PDB entry 3VT5 | X-ray diffraction, 2.11 A resolution | chains A and C

Chain A:
Molecule: Vitamin D3 receptor
Source organism: Rattus norvegicus
UniProt: P13053 (VDR_RAT); numbering as in UniProt; present here: 116-164, 212-423
Amino-acid sequence (271 residues; each row starts with the number of its first residue; note: 47 numbers in that range are skipped by the numbering (no residue carries them; nothing is unmodelled there)):
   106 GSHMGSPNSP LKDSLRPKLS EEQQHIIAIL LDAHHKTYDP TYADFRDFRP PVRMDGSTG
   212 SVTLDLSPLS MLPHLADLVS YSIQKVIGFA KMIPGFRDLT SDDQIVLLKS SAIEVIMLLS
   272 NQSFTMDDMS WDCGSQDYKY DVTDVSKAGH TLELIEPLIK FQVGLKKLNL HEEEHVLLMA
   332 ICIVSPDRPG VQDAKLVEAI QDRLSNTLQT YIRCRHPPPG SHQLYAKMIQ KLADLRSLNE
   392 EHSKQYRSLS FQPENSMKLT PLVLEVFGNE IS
Unresolved in the structure: 106-122, 160-164, 212-217, 421-423
Sequence notes: expression tag (106-115); engineered mutation L270 (Arg in P13053)
Small-molecule neighbours: YI2 ((1R,2E,3R,5Z,7E)-17-{(1S)-1-[(2-ethyl-2-hydroxybutyl)sulfanyl]ethyl}-2-(2-hydroxyethylidene)-9,10-secoestra-5,7,16-triene-1,3-diol): Y143, D144, Y147, F150, L223, L226, A227, L229, V230, Y232, S233, I264, I267, L270, S271, S274, W282, C284, Y291, V296, A299, H301, L305, L309, H393, Y397, L410, V414, F418
Curated features (UniProtKB/Swiss-Prot):
  - region: K242 to K260 (Interaction with coactivator LXXLL motif)
  - motif: P412 to N420 (9aaTAD)
  - binding site (calcitriol): Y143, S233, S274, H301, H393

Chain C:
Molecule: Coactivator peptide drip
Amino-acid sequence (13 residues; row label = number of the first residue in the row):
   625 KNHPMLMNLL KDN
Unresolved in the structure: 636-637

Interface between chain A and chain C:
Pairs across the interface - 21 pairs, chain A then chain C:
  I238(A) with L630(C), hydrophobic; L633(C); L634(C), hydrophobic
  K242(A) with L633(C), hydrogen bond (side chain-backbone); L634(C), hydrogen bond (side chain-backbone); K635(C)
  S252(A) with M631(C)
  Q255(A) with L634(C)
  I256(A) with H627(C); L630(C), hydrophobic; M631(C), hydrophobic; L634(C), hydrophobic
  L259(A) with L634(C), hydrophobic
  K260(A) with H627(C), hydrogen bond; L630(C)
  P412(A) with M629(C), hydrophobic
  E416(A) with H627(C); P628(C); M629(C), hydrogen bond (side chain-backbone); L630(C), hydrogen bond (side chain-backbone)
  V417(A) with L630(C), hydrophobic
Other interface residues (no listed pair), chain A (14 interface residues in all): Q235, F247, D253, L413
Other interface residues (no listed pair), chain C (10 interface residues in all): K625, N626

Summary:
The interface between chain A and chain C involves 14 residues on one side and 10 on the other, with 5
hydrogen bonds. Polar contacts include K242(A)-L633(C), K242(A)-L634(C) and K260(A)-H627(C). Chain A binds
compound YI2. From UniProt: 5 calcitriol-binding residues on chain A.
Here chain A is Vitamin D3 receptor (Rattus norvegicus) and chain C is Coactivator peptide drip. Entry 3VT5
(Crystal structures of rat VDR-LBD with R270L mutation) was determined by X-ray diffraction, deposited
together with 3VT3, 3VT4, 3VT6, 3VT7, 3VT8 and 3VT9.
